PDB entry 8DOK | electron microscopy, 3.20 A resolution | chains A and C of the 18 polymer chains in the assembly

# Chain A
Protein: CRF-1_AE T/F100 Env gp120
From: Human immunodeficiency virus 1
UniProtKB: A0A140EMT3 (A0A140EMT3_9HIV1); the construct lacks a stretch of the UniProt sequence and is renumbered around it, so the offset changes along the chain: 30-134 = UniProt 29-133; 152-185 = UniProt 153-186; 188-309 = UniProt 196-317; 312-321 = UniProt 318-327; 4 more segments
Sequence (486 residues; numbered 30 to 513 plus 35 insertion-coded residues; 33 numbers in that range are skipped by the numbering (no residue carries them; nothing is unmodelled there); the number before each row is that of its first residue; a row labelled like 134A-134S holds insertion residues (134A, then the next letters in order)):
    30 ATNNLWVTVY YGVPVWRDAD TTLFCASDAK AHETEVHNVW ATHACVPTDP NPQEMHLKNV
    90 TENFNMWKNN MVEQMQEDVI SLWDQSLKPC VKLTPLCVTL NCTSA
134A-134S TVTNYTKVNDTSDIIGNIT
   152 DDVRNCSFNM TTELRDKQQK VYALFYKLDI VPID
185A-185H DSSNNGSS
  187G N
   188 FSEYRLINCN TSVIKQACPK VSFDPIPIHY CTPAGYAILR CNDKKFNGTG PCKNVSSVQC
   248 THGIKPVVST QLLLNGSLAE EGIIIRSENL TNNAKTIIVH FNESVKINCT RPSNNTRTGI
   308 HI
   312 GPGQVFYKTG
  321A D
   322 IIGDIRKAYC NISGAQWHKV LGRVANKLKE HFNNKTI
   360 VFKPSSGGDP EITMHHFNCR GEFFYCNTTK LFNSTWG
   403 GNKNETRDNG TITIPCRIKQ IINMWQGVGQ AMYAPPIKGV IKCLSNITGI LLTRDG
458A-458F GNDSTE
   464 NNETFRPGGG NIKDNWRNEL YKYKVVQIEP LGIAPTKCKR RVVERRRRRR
Disordered / not traced: 30-32, 134A-134S, 185A-185H, 403-406, 458A-458F, 505-513
Construct notes: conflict Cys-501 (Ala502 in A0A140EMT3); expression tag (508-513)
Disulfides: Cys-54/Cys-74, Cys-119/Cys-205, Cys-126/Cys-196, Cys-131/Cys-157, Cys-218/Cys-247, Cys-228/Cys-239, Cys-296/Cys-331, Cys-378/Cys-445, Cys-385/Cys-418
Glycans and other covalent adducts: N-acetylglucosamine (NAG) linked to Asn-130, Asn-156, Asn-160, Asn-197, Asn-241, Asn-289, Asn-295, Asn-301, Asn-332, Asn-386, Asn-392, Asn-448; glycan linked to Asn-234, Asn-262, Asn-276
What the authors report for this chain:
  - contacts within the chain: Gln-105/Lys-476 (backbone contact), Gln-105/Trp-427 (hydrogen bond), Trp-69/Trp-427 (hydrophobic contact), Val-108/Trp-427 (hydrophobic contact), Val-255/Trp-427 (hydrophobic contact), Trp-427/Trp-479 (hydrophobic contact)
  - post-translational modification sites: Asn-332
  - mutagenesis - H375S: unchanged binding to temsavir

# Chain C
Protein: Heavy chain of 8ANC195
From: Homo sapiens
Sequence (238 residues; numbered 1 to 219 plus 20 insertion-coded residues; 1 number in that range is skipped by the numbering (no residue carries it; nothing is unmodelled there); the number before each row is that of its first residue; a row labelled like 77A-77D holds insertion residues (77A, then the next letters in order)):
     1 QIHLVQSGTE VKKPGSSVTV SCKAYGVNTF GLYAV
   35A N
    36 WVRQAPGQSL EYIGQIW
    54 RWKSSASHHF RGRVLISAVD LTGS
77A-77D SPPI
    78 SSLEI
82A-82C KNL
    83 TSDDTAVYFC TTTSTYDR
100A-100L WSGLHHDGVMAF
   101 SSWGQGTLIS VSAASTKGPS VFPLAPSSKS TSGGTAALGC LVKDYFPEPV TVSWNSGALT
   161 SGVHTFPAVL QSSGLYSLSS VVTVPSSSLG TQTYICNVNH KPSNTKVDKR VEPKSCDKT
Disordered / not traced: 112-219
Disulfides: Cys-22/Cys-92
Glycans and other covalent adducts: N-acetylglucosamine (NAG) linked to Asn-82B

# Chain A / chain C interface
Pairs across the interface (26; chain A residue first):
  Val-44(A) / Trp-100A(C)  hydrophobic
  Trp-45(A) / Trp-100A(C)  hydrogen bond (backbone-side chain)
  Arg-46(A) / Trp-100A(C)
  Thr-90(A) / Arg-54(C)  hydrogen bond
  Asn-92(A) / Leu-32(C)
  Asn-92(A) / Thr-97(C)  hydrogen bond (side chain-backbone)
  Asn-92(A) / Tyr-98(C)
  Asn-94(A) / Tyr-98(C)
  Thr-236(A) / Asn-28(C)
  Thr-236(A) / Thr-29(C)
  Thr-236(A) / Leu-32(C)
  Pro-238(A) / Gly-31(C)
  Pro-238(A) / Arg-54(C)
  Asn-276(A) / Leu-74(C)
  Leu-277(A) / Leu-74(C)
  Leu-277(A) / Thr-75(C)
  Thr-278(A) / Leu-74(C)
  Thr-278(A) / Thr-75(C)  hydrogen bond (backbone-backbone)
  Thr-278(A) / Gly-76(C)
  Thr-278(A) / Ser-77A(C)
  His-352(A) / Thr-75(C)
  His-352(A) / Gly-76(C)  hydrogen bond (backbone-backbone)
  Phe-353(A) / Gly-76(C)
  Asn-354(A) / Thr-75(C)
  Asn-354(A) / Ser-77(C)  hydrogen bond
  Arg-456(A) / Gly-76(C)
Also at the interface, not in a pair above, chain A (20 interface residues in all): Asp-47, Phe-93, Gly-237, Lys-240, Lys-487
Also at the interface, not in a pair above, chain C (15 interface residues in all): Pro-77B, Arg-100

# Overview
20 residues of chain A and 15 residues of chain C are in contact; the contacts include 6 hydrogen bonds. Polar
contacts include Trp-45(A)/Trp-100A(C), Thr-90(A)/Arg-54(C) and Asn-92(A)/Thr-97(C). From the paper: H375S of
chain A leaves binding to temsavir unchanged; a modification site at Asn-332(A).
Chain A is CRF-1_AE T/F100 Env gp120 (Human immunodeficiency virus 1) and chain C is Heavy chain of 8ANC195
(Homo sapiens); the structure, Cryo-EM structure of T/F100 SOSIP.664 HIV-1 Env trimer in complex with 8ANC195
and 10-1074, was determined by electron microscopy together with 8G6U and 8CZZ from the same study.
